Entry 5ULJ (X-ray diffraction, 1.91 A resolution); this record covers chain A.

== Chain A ==
Protein: RAI1
From: Scheffersomyces stipitis (strain ATCC 58785 / CBS 6054 / NBRC 10063 / NRRL Y-11545)
UniProt: A3LNL5 (A3LNL5_PICST); residue numbers follow UniProt; this construct covers 1-394
Amino-acid sequence (401 residues; row label = number of the first residue in the row; numbers below 1 keep their minus sign (Leu-6 is residue -6)):
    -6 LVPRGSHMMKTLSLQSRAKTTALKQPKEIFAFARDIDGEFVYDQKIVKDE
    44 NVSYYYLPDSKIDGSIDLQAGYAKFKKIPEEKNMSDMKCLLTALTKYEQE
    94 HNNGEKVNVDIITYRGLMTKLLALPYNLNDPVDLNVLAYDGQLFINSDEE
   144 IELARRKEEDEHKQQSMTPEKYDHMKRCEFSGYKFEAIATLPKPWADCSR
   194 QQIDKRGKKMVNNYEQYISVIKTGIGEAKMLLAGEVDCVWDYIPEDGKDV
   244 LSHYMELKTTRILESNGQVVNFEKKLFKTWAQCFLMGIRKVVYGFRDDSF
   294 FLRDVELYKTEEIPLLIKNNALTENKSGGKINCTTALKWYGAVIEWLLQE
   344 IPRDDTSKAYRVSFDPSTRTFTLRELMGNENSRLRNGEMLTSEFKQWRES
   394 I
Disordered / not traced: -6 to 1, 197-202, 316-321
Differences from the reference sequence: expression tag (-6 to 0)
Bound ions: Ca2+: Glu179, Asp230, Glu249, Leu250 (together with 0WD)
Small-molecule neighbours: 0WD ([[(2R,3S,4R,5R)-5-(3-aminocarbonyl-4H-pyridin-1-yl)-3,4-bis(oxidanyl)oxolan-2-yl]methoxy-oxidanyl-phosphoryl] [(2R,3S,4R,5R)-5-(6-aminopurin-9-yl)-4-oxidanyl-3-phosphonooxy-oxolan-2-yl]methyl hydrogen phosphate): Asn76, Met77, Tyr107, Arg108, Gly109, Tyr176, Gln209, Ile211, Ala226, Gly227, Glu228, Glu249, Leu250, Lys251, Gln275
Swiss-Prot annotation at these positions:
  - binding site (substrate): Tyr107 to Gly109, Glu228, Lys251, Gln275
  - binding site (a divalent metal cation): Glu179, Asp230, Glu249, Leu250

== Overview ==
Chain A binds compound 0WD. The Ca2+ site is built by Glu179, Asp230, Glu249 and Leu250. UniProt lists 6
substrate-binding residues and 4 divalent metal cation-binding residues.
Chain A is RAI1 (Scheffersomyces stipitis (strain ATCC 58785 / CBS 6054 / NBRC 10063 / NRRL Y-11545)); the
structure, Crystal structure of Scheffersomyces stipitis Rai1 in complex with (3'-NADP)+ and calcium ion, was
determined by X-ray diffraction, deposited together with 5ULI.
